6GQA - chains A and B of the 4 polymer chains in the assembly; structure by X-ray diffraction, 1.90 A resolution.

[Chain A (and B)]
Protein: Cell cycle protein GpsB
Source organism: Streptococcus pneumoniae R6
Notes: chain B of this document is another copy of the same molecule, construct and numbering; everything in this record applies to it too
UniProt: Q8DR57 (GPSB_STRR6); numbering as in UniProt (aligned over 4-63)
Chain sequence (62 residues; each row starts with the number of its first residue; note: 3 numbers in that range are skipped by the numbering (no residue carries them; nothing is unmodelled there); numbers below 1 keep their minus sign (Gly-1 is residue -1)):
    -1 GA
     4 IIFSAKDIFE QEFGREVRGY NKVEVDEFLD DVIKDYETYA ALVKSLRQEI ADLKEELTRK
Unresolved in the structure: -1, 62-63 (chain B: 62-63)
Differences from the reference sequence: expression tag (-1 to 0)
What the authors report for this chain:
  - mutagenesis - D29A: abolished binding to SpMreC
  - mutagenesis - Y23A, V28A, D29A, L32A, D33A: decreased growth

[How chain A and chain B interact]
Pairs across the interface (100; chain A residue first):
  Ala0(A) - Asp38(B)
  Ala0(A) - Thr41(B)  hydrogen bond (backbone-side chain)
  Ile4(A) - Asp38(B)
  Ile4(A) - Thr41(B)
  Ile4(A) - Tyr42(B)
  Ile5(A) - Asp34(B)
  Ile5(A) - Lys37(B)
  Ile5(A) - Asp38(B)  hydrogen bond (backbone-side chain)
  Phe6(A) - Phe31(B)  hydrophobic
  Phe6(A) - Asp34(B)
  Phe6(A) - Val35(B)  hydrophobic
  Phe6(A) - Asp38(B)  hydrogen bond (backbone-side chain)
  Ile11(A) - Phe31(B)  hydrophobic
  Ile11(A) - Val35(B)  hydrophobic
  Gln14(A) - Phe31(B)
  Phe16(A) - Tyr23(B)  hydrophobic
  Phe16(A) - Glu27(B)
  Phe16(A) - Val28(B)  hydrophobic
  Phe16(A) - Phe31(B)  hydrophobic
  Gly17(A) - Gly22(B)
  Gly17(A) - Tyr23(B)
  Gly17(A) - Asn24(B)  hydrogen bond (backbone-backbone)
  Gly17(A) - Glu27(B)  hydrogen bond (backbone-side chain)
  Arg18(A) - Arg21(B)
  Arg18(A) - Gly22(B)
  Arg18(A) - Tyr23(B)
  Arg18(A) - Asn24(B)
  Glu19(A) - Arg21(B)  hydrogen bond (backbone-backbone)
  Glu19(A) - Gly22(B)  hydrogen bond (backbone-backbone)
  Glu19(A) - Asn24(B)
  Glu19(A) - Lys25(B)  hydrogen bond (side chain-backbone)
  Val20(A) - Glu19(B)
  Val20(A) - Val20(B)
  Val20(A) - Arg21(B)  hydrogen bond (backbone-backbone)
  Arg21(A) - Arg18(B)
  Arg21(A) - Lys25(B)  hydrogen bond (backbone-side chain)
  Gly22(A) - Gly17(B)
  Gly22(A) - Arg18(B)
  Gly22(A) - Glu19(B)  hydrogen bond (backbone-backbone)
  Gly22(A) - Gly22(B)
  Gly22(A) - Tyr23(B)
  Tyr23(A) - Phe16(B)  hydrophobic
  Tyr23(A) - Gly17(B)
  Tyr23(A) - Glu19(B)
  Tyr23(A) - Gly22(B)
  Tyr23(A) - Tyr23(B)  hydrogen bond (backbone-backbone)
  Tyr23(A) - Lys25(B)
  Tyr23(A) - Val28(B)  hydrophobic
  Tyr23(A) - Asp29(B)  hydrogen bond
  Asn24(A) - Gly17(B)  hydrogen bond (backbone-backbone)
  Asn24(A) - Glu19(B)
  Lys25(A) - Glu19(B)  hydrogen bond (backbone-side chain)
  Lys25(A) - Arg21(B)
  Lys25(A) - Gly22(B)
  Lys25(A) - Tyr23(B)
  Glu27(A) - Phe16(B)
  Glu27(A) - Gly17(B)  hydrogen bond (side chain-backbone)
  Val28(A) - Phe16(B)  hydrophobic
  Val28(A) - Tyr23(B)  hydrophobic
  Asp29(A) - Tyr23(B)  hydrogen bond
  Phe31(A) - Phe6(B)  hydrophobic
  Phe31(A) - Ile11(B)  hydrophobic
  Phe31(A) - Gln14(B)
  Phe31(A) - Phe16(B)  hydrophobic
  Phe31(A) - Leu32(B)  hydrophobic
  Leu32(A) - Phe31(B)  hydrophobic
  Asp34(A) - Ile5(B)
  Asp34(A) - Phe6(B)
  Val35(A) - Tyr39(B)
  Asp38(A) - Ile4(B)
  Asp38(A) - Ile5(B)  hydrogen bond (side chain-backbone)
  Asp38(A) - Phe6(B)  hydrogen bond (side chain-backbone)
  Asp38(A) - Tyr39(B)  hydrogen bond
  Tyr39(A) - Val35(B)
  Tyr39(A) - Asp38(B)  hydrogen bond
  Thr41(A) - Gly-1(B)
  Thr41(A) - Ile4(B)
  Tyr42(A) - Ile4(B)
  Tyr42(A) - Tyr42(B)  hydrophobic
  Tyr42(A) - Ala43(B)
  Tyr42(A) - Val46(B)  hydrophobic
  Leu45(A) - Val46(B)  hydrophobic
  Leu45(A) - Arg50(B)
  Val46(A) - Leu45(B)  hydrophobic
  Leu49(A) - Val46(B)  hydrophobic
  Leu49(A) - Leu49(B)  hydrophobic
  Leu49(A) - Arg50(B)
  Leu49(A) - Ile53(B)  hydrophobic
  Arg50(A) - Leu45(B)
  Arg50(A) - Leu49(B)
  Glu52(A) - Lys57(B)  salt bridge
  Ile53(A) - Leu49(B)  hydrophobic
  Ile53(A) - Glu52(B)
  Ile53(A) - Ile53(B)  hydrophobic
  Leu56(A) - Lys57(B)
  Leu56(A) - Leu60(B)  hydrophobic
  Lys57(A) - Glu52(B)  salt bridge
  Glu59(A) - Leu60(B)
  Leu60(A) - Leu56(B)  hydrophobic
  Leu60(A) - Leu60(B)
Interface residues without a listed pair, chain A (40 interface residues in all): Glu15, Lys37, Ala43
Interface residues without a listed pair, chain B (41 interface residues in all): Ala0, Glu15, Glu59

[Overview]
40 residues of chain A face 41 of chain B across their interface, with 21 hydrogen bonds and 2 salt bridges.
Polar pairs include Glu52(A)-Lys57(B), Ala0(A)-Thr41(B) and Ile5(A)-Asp38(B). The paper reports that Y23A,
V28A and D29A of chain A, among others, reduce growth; D29A of chain A abolishes binding to SpMreC.
Chain A and chain B are both Cell cycle protein GpsB (Streptococcus pneumoniae R6); the structure, Cell
division regulator S. pneumoniae GpsB, was determined by X-ray diffraction together with 6GP7, 6GPZ and 6GQN
from the same study.
